Entry 8TVQ (electron microscopy, 4.60 A resolution (low resolution: residue-level contacts below are approximate; hydrogen-bond / salt-bridge calls are withheld)); this record covers chains B and J of the 14 polymer chains in the assembly.

[Chain B]
Protein: DNA-directed RNA polymerase subunit beta
Source organism: Saccharomyces cerevisiae
Notes: EC 2.7.7.6
Reference sequence: A0A6A5Q4H2 (A0A6A5Q4H2_YEASX); residue numbers follow UniProt; this construct covers 1-1224
Chain sequence (1224 residues; row label = number of the first residue in the row):
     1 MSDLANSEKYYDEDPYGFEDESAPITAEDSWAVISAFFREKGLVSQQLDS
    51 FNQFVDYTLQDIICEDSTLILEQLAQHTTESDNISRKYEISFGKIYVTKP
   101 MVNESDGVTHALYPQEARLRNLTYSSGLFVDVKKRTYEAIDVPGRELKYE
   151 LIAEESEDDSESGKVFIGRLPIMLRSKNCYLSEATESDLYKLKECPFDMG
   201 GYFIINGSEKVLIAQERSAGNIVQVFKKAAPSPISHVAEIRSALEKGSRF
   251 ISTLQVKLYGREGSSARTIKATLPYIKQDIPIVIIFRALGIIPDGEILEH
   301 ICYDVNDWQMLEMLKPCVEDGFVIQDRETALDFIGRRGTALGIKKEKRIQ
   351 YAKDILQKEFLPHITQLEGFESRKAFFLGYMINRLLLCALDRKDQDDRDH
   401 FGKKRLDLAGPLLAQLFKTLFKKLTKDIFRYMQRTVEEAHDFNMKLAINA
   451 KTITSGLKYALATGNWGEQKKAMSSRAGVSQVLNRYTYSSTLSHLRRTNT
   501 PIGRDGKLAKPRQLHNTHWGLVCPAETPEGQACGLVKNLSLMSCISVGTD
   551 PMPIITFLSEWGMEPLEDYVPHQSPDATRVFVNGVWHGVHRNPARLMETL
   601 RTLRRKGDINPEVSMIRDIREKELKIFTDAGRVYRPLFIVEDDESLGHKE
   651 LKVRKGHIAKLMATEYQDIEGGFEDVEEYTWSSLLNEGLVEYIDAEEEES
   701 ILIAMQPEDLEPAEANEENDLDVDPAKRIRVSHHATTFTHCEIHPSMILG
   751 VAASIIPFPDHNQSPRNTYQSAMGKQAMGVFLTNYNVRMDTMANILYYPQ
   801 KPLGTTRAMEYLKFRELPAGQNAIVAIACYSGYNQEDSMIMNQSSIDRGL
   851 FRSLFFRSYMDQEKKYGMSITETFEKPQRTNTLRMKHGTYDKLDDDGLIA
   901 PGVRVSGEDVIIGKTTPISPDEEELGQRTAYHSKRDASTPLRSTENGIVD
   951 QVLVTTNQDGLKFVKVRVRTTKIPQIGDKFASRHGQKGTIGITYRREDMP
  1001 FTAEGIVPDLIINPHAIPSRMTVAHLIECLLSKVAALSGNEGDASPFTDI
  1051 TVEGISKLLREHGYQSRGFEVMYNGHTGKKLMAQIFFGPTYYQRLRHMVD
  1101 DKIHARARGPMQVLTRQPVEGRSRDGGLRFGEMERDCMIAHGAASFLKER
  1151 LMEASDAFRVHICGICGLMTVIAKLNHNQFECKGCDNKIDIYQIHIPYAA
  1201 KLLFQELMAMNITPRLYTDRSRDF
Not modelled in the structure: 1-19, 73-86, 140-161, 244-251, 340-346, 436-441, 468-475, 503-513, 673-676, 717-735, 880-944
Metal / ion sites: Zn2+: Cys1163, Cys1166, Cys1185

[Chain J]
Protein: DNA-directed RNA polymerases II subunit RPABC5
Source organism: Saccharomyces cerevisiae
Reference sequence: A0A6A5Q7Q6 (A0A6A5Q7Q6_YEASX); numbering as in UniProt (aligned over 1-70)
Chain sequence (70 residues; each row starts with the number of its first residue):
     1 MIVPVRCFSCGKVVGDKWESYLNLLQEDELDEGTALSRLGLKRYCCRRMI
    51 LTHVDLIEKFLRYNPLEKRD
Not modelled in the structure: 66-70
Metal / ion sites: Zn2+: Cys7, Cys45

[Interface between chain B and chain J]
Pairs across the interface (53):
  Tyr190(B) with Lys59(J); Arg62(J); Tyr63(J)
  Lys193(B) with Tyr63(J)
  Glu194(B) with Tyr63(J)
  Cys195(B) with Tyr63(J)
  Thr783(B) with Phe60(J); Tyr63(J)
  Asn784(B) with Tyr63(J)
  Tyr785(B) with Phe60(J)
  Leu796(B) with Met1(J)
  Tyr797(B) with Met1(J)
  Tyr798(B) with Ile2(J); Pro4(J)
  Pro799(B) with Met1(J)
  Gln800(B) with Met49(J); Thr52(J); His53(J)
  Lys801(B) with Thr52(J); Val54(J)
  Leu803(B) with Thr52(J)
  Arg815(B) with Val54(J)
  Glu816(B) with Val54(J); Leu56(J); Lys59(J)
  Asn822(B) with Arg48(J); Thr52(J)
  Ala823(B) with Arg48(J)
  Ile824(B) with Ser9(J); Arg48(J)
  Arg848(B) with Cys7(J); Phe8(J); Ser9(J); Cys10(J); Gly11(J)
  Leu850(B) with Phe8(J)
  Arg996(B) with Ser9(J); Cys10(J)
  Glu1004(B) with Arg43(J)
  Ile1006(B) with Arg43(J); Cys45(J)
  Val1007(B) with Ser9(J)
  Asp1009(B) with Ser9(J)
  Lys1033(B) with Tyr44(J)
  Ala1035(B) with Leu51(J)
  Ala1036(B) with Tyr44(J); Arg47(J)
  Leu1037(B) with Tyr44(J); Arg47(J)
  Ser1038(B) with Arg47(J)
  Gly1039(B) with Glu32(J); Arg47(J); Leu51(J)
Also at the interface, not in a pair above, chain B (42 interface residues in all): Leu189, Pro196, Phe197, Val780, Ile795, Leu817, Ser845, Asn1040, Phe1087, Pro1089
Also at the interface, not in a pair above, chain J (29 interface residues in all): Val3, Arg6, Gly33, Asp55, Pro65

[Summary]
42 residues of chain B face 29 of chain J across their interface. Cys1163(B), Cys1166(B) and Cys1185(B)
coordinate Zn2+.
Here chain B is DNA-directed RNA polymerase subunit beta and chain J is DNA-directed RNA polymerases II
subunit RPABC5, both from Saccharomyces cerevisiae. Entry 8TVQ (Cryo-EM structure of CPD stalled 10-subunit
Pol II in complex with Rad26) was determined by electron microscopy, deposited together with 8TUG, 8TVP, 8TVS,
8TVV, 8TVW, 8TVX and 8TVY.
